8YL4 - chains A and B; structure by X-ray diffraction, 2.88 A resolution.

== Chain A (and B) ==
Protein: De novo protein
Source organism: Escherichia coli
Notes: chain B of this document is another copy of the same molecule, construct and numbering; everything in this record applies to it too
Chain sequence (214 residues; each row starts with the number of its first residue; numbering starts at 0):
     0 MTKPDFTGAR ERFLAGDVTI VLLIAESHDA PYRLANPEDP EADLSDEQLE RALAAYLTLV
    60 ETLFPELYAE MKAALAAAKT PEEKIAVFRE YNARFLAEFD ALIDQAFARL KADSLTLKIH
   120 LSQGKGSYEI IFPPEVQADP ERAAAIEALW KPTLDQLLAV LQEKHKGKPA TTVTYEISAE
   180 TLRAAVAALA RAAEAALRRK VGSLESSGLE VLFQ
Unresolved in the structure: 0-2, 201-213 (chain B: 0-2, 210-213)

== Interface between chain A and chain B ==
Residue-residue contacts (22; chain A residue first):
  Asp4(A) - Asp99(B)
  Asp4(A) - Arg182(B)
  Phe5(A) - Asp99(B)
  Phe5(A) - Arg182(B)
  Thr6(A) - Leu95(B)  hydrogen bond (side chain-backbone)
  Thr6(A) - Phe98(B)
  Thr6(A) - Asp99(B)  hydrogen bond (backbone-side chain)
  Thr6(A) - Arg182(B)
  Gly7(A) - Leu95(B)
  Gly7(A) - Ala186(B)
  Glu10(A) - Arg190(B)  salt bridge
  Arg11(A) - Ala92(B)
  Arg11(A) - Leu95(B)  hydrogen bond (side chain-backbone)
  Arg11(A) - Ala96(B)
  Arg11(A) - Asp99(B)  salt bridge
  Ala14(A) - Ala92(B)  hydrophobic
  Glu65(A) - Glu37(B)
  Ala147(A) - Arg93(B)
  Leu148(A) - Ala92(B)  hydrophobic
  Leu148(A) - Arg93(B)
  Pro151(A) - Ala96(B)  hydrophobic
  Gln155(A) - Asp99(B)
Also at the interface, not in a pair above, chain A (14 interface residues in all): Arg9, Ala144
Also at the interface, not in a pair above, chain B (12 interface residues in all): Glu89, Glu97

== In short ==
The interface between chain A and chain B involves 14 residues on one side and 12 on the other, with 3
hydrogen bonds and 2 salt bridges. Among the polar pairs are Glu10(A)-Arg190(B), Arg11(A)-Asp99(B) and
Thr6(A)-Leu95(B).
Both chains are De novo protein (Escherichia coli). Entry 8YL4 (Crystal structure of the de novo designed
protein 200 AA in the crystal form 1) was determined by X-ray diffraction together with 8S89, 8YL8, 9EXK, 9EXZ
and 9F0L from the same study.
